3M01 - chain A; structure by X-ray diffraction, 2.60 A resolution.

== Chain A ==
Protein: Aristolochene synthase
Organism: Nicotiana tabacum
Notes: EC 4.2.3.9
UniProt: Q40577 (5EAS_TOBAC); residue numbers follow UniProt; this construct covers 1-548
Sequence (550 residues; numbered -1 to 548; the number before each row is that of its first residue; numbers below 1 keep their minus sign (Gly-1 is residue -1)):
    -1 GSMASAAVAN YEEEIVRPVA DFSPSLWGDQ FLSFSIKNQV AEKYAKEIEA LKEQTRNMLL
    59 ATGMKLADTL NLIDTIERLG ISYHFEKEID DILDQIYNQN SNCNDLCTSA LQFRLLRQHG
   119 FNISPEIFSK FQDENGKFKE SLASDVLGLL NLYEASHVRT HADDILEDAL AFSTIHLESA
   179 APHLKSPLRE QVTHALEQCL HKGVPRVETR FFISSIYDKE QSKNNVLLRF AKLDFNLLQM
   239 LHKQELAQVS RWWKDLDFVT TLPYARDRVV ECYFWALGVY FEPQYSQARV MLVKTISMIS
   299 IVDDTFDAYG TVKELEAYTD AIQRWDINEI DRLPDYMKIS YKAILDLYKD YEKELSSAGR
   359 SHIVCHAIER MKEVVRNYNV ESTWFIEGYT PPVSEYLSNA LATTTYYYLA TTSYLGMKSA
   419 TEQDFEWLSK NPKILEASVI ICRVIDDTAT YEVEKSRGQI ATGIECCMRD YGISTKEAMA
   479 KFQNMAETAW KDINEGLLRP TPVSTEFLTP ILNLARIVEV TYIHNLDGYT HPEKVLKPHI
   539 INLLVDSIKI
Not modelled in the structure: -1 to 13, 523-527
Construct notes: expression tag (-1 to 0)
Metal / ion sites: Mg2+ site 1: Asp301, Asp305 (together with FPF); Mg2+ site 2: Asp444, Thr448
Residues lining bound ligands: FPF ((2Z,6E)-2-fluoro-3,7,11-trimethyldodeca-2,6,10-trien-1-yl trihydrogen diphosphate): Arg264, Trp273, Ile294, Ile297, Ser298, Asp301, Asp305, Tyr376, Glu379, Thr401, Thr402, Thr403, Leu407, Cys440, Arg441, Asp444, Glu452, Tyr520
Swiss-Prot annotation at these positions:
  - motif: Asp301 to Asp305 (DDXXD motif)
  - binding site ((2E,6E)-farnesyl diphosphate): Arg264, Asp301, Asp305, Arg441, Asp444
  - binding site (Mg(2+)): Asp301, Asp305, Asp444, Asp445, Thr448, Glu452
  - mutagenesis: Trp273 (W273C/E/F: Catalyzes the conversion of (2E,6E)-farnesyl diphosphate to beta-farnesene instead of (+)-5-epi-aristolochene and triggers self-alkyation of D-444 and Y-520 leading to enzyme inactivation), Ala274 (A274T: Relaxed product specificity leading to equal amounts production of 5-epi-aristolochene, 4-epi-eremophilene and premnaspirodiene with cis,trans-farnesyl diphosphate as substrate ...), Val277 (V277L: Catalyzes the conversion of (2E,6E)-farnesyl diphosphate to (+)-5-epi-aristolochene and triggers self-alkyation of D-444 leading to enzyme inactivation), Val372 (V372I: Relaxed product specificity leading to equal amounts production of 5-epi-aristolochene, 4-epi-eremophilene and premnaspirodiene with cis,trans-farnesyl diphosphate as substrate ...), Tyr404 (Y404C: Catalyzes the conversion of (2E,6E)-farnesyl diphosphate to an unknown sesquiterpene instead of (+)-5-epi-aristolochene and triggers self-alkyation of D-444 and Y-520 leading to enzyme ...), Tyr406 (Y406L: Relaxed product specificity leading to equal amounts production of 5-epi-aristolochene, 4-epi-eremophilene and premnaspirodiene with cis,trans-farnesyl diphosphate as substrate ...), Leu407 (L407I: Catalyzes the conversion of (2E,6E)-farnesyl diphosphate to (+)-5-epi-aristolochene and triggers self-alkyation of D-444 and Y-520 leading to enzyme inactivation ...), Leu512 (L512I: Catalyzes the conversion of (2E,6E)-farnesyl diphosphate to (+)-5-epi-aristolochene and triggers self-alkyation of D-444 leading to enzyme inactivation), Val516 (V516I: Relaxed product specificity leading to equal amounts production of 5-epi-aristolochene, 4-epi-eremophilene and premnaspirodiene with cis,trans-farnesyl diphosphate as substrate ...), Tyr520 (Y520F: Loss of production of aristolochene, and accumulation of the intermediate germacrene A)
From the paper describing this entry:
  - conformationally variable residues (order/disorder transition): Ile521 to Val533

== Overview ==
Ligands of chain A: compound FPF. Asp301 and Asp305 coordinate Mg2+ site 1. Curated annotation (UniProt) lists
5 (2E,6E)-farnesyl diphosphate-binding residues, 6 Mg2+-binding residues and 10 mutagenesis sites. The paper
reports conformational variability at Ile521.
Chain A is Aristolochene synthase (Nicotiana tabacum); the structure, The Crystal Structure of
5-epi-aristolochene synthase complexed with (2-trans,6-trans)-2-fluorofarnesyl diphosphate, was determined by
X-ray diffraction together with 3M00, 3M02 and 3LZ9 from the same study.
